Entry 8E5O (electron microscopy, 4.40 A resolution (low resolution: residue-level contacts below are approximate; hydrogen-bond / salt-bridge calls are withheld)); this record covers chains 6 and B of the 9 polymer chains in the assembly.

== Chain 6 ==
Molecule: T DNA
Sequence (60 nucleotides; each row starts with the number of its first residue):
     2 CCCTGTCTGGCGTCCTCTCACCTATGATCATGACGGTCGTCAGTGTGTAG
    52 ATGATTAGTT
Not modelled in the structure: 39-61

== Chain B ==
Name: DNA-directed RNA polymerase subunit beta'
Organism: Escherichia coli
Notes: EC 2.7.7.6
UniProt: P0A8T7 (RPOC_ECOLI); numbering as in UniProt (aligned over 1-1407)
Amino-acid sequence (1407 residues; numbered 1 to 1407; the number before each row is that of its first residue):
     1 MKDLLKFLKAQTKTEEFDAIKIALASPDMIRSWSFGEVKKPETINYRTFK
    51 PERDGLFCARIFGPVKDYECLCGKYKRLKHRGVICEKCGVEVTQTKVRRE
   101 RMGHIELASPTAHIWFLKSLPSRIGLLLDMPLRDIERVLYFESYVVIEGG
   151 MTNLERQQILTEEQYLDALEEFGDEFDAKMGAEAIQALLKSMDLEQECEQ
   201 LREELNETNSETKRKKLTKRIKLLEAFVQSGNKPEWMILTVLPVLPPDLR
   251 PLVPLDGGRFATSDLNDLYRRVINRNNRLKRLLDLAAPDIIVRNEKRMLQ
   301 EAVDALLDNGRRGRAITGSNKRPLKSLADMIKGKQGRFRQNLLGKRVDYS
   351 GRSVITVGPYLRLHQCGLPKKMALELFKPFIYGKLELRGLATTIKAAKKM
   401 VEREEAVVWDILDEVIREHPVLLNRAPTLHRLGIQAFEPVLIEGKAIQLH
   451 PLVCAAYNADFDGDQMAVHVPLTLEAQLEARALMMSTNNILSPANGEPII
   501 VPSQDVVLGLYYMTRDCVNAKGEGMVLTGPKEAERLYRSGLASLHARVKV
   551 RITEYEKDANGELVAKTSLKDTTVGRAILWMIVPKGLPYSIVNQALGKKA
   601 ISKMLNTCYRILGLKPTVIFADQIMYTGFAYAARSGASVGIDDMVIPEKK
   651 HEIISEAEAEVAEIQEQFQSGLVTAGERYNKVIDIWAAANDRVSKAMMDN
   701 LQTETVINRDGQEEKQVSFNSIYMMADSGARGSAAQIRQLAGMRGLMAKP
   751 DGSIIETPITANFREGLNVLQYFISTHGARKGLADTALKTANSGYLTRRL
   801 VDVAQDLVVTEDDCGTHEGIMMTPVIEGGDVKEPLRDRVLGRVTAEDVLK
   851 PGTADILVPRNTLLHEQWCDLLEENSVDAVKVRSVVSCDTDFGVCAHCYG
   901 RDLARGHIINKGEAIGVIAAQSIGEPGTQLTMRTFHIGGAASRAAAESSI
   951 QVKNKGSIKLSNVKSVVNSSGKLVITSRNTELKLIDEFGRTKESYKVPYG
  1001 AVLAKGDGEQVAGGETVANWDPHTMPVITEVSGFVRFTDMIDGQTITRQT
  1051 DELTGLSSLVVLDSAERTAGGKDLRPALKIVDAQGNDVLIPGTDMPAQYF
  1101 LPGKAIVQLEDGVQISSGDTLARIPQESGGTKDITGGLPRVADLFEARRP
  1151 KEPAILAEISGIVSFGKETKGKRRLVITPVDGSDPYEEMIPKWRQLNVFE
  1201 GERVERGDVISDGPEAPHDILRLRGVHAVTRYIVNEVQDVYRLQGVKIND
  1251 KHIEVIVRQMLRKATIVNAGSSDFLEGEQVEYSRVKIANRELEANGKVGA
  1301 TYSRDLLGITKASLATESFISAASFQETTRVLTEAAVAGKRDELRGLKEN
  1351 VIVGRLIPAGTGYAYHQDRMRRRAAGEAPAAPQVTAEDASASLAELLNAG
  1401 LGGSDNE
Not modelled in the structure: 1-15, 934-947, 1127-1135, 1374-1407
Cystine bridges: Cys72-Cys88
Ion coordination: Zn2+ site 1: Cys70, Cys85; Mg2+: Asp460, Asp462, Asp464 (shared with 1 residue of chain 7); Zn2+ site 2: Cys814, Cys888, Cys895, Cys898

== Chain 6 / chain B interface ==
Pairs across the interface - 26 pairs, chain 6 then chain B:
  DC2(6) - Ser210(B)
  DC3(6) - Thr212(B)
  DC4(6) - Lys1172(B)
  DC4(6) - Met1189(B)
  DT5(6) - Lys1172(B)
  DG11(6) - Arg311(B)
  DG11(6) - Glu1327(B)
  DG11(6) - Arg1330(B)
  DC12(6) - Tyr795(B)
  DC12(6) - Gln1326(B)
  DC12(6) - Glu1327(B)
  DG13(6) - Arg339(B)
  DG13(6) - Ala791(B)
  DG13(6) - Tyr795(B)
  DT14(6) - Lys334(B)
  DT14(6) - Ala787(B)
  DT14(6) - Thr790(B)
  DT14(6) - Ala791(B)
  DT14(6) - Tyr795(B)
  DC15(6) - Arg339(B)
  DC15(6) - Pro427(B)
  DC16(6) - Ala426(B)
  DT17(6) - Arg346(B)
  DT17(6) - Arg352(B)
  DC23(6) - Leu255(B)
  DT24(6) - Ser319(B)
Also at the interface, not in a pair above, chain 6 (14 interface residues in all): DG10
Also at the interface, not in a pair above, chain B (24 interface residues in all): Leu120, Gly794, Arg798, Gly1171

== In short ==
14 residues of chain 6 face 24 of chain B across their interface. Asp460(B), Asp462(B) and Asp464(B)
coordinate Mg2+. Cys70(B) and Cys85(B) form the Zn2+ site 1.
Here chain 6 is T DNA and chain B is DNA-directed RNA polymerase subunit beta' (Escherichia coli). Entry 8E5O
(Escherichia coli Rho-dependent transcription pre-termination complex containing 24 nt long RNA spacer,
Mg-ADP-BeF3, and NusG; TEC ...) was determined by electron microscopy, deposited together with 8E3F, 8E3H,
8E5K, 8E5L, 8E5P, 8E6W and 3 further entries.
